7CWO - chains A and L of the 3 polymer chains in the assembly; structure by electron microscopy, 3.90 A resolution.

[Chain A]
Molecule: Spike glycoprotein
Organism: Severe acute respiratory syndrome coronavirus 2
Reference sequence: P0DTC2 (SPIKE_SARS2); numbering as in UniProt (aligned over 1-1273)
Sequence (1273 residues; each row starts with the number of its first residue):
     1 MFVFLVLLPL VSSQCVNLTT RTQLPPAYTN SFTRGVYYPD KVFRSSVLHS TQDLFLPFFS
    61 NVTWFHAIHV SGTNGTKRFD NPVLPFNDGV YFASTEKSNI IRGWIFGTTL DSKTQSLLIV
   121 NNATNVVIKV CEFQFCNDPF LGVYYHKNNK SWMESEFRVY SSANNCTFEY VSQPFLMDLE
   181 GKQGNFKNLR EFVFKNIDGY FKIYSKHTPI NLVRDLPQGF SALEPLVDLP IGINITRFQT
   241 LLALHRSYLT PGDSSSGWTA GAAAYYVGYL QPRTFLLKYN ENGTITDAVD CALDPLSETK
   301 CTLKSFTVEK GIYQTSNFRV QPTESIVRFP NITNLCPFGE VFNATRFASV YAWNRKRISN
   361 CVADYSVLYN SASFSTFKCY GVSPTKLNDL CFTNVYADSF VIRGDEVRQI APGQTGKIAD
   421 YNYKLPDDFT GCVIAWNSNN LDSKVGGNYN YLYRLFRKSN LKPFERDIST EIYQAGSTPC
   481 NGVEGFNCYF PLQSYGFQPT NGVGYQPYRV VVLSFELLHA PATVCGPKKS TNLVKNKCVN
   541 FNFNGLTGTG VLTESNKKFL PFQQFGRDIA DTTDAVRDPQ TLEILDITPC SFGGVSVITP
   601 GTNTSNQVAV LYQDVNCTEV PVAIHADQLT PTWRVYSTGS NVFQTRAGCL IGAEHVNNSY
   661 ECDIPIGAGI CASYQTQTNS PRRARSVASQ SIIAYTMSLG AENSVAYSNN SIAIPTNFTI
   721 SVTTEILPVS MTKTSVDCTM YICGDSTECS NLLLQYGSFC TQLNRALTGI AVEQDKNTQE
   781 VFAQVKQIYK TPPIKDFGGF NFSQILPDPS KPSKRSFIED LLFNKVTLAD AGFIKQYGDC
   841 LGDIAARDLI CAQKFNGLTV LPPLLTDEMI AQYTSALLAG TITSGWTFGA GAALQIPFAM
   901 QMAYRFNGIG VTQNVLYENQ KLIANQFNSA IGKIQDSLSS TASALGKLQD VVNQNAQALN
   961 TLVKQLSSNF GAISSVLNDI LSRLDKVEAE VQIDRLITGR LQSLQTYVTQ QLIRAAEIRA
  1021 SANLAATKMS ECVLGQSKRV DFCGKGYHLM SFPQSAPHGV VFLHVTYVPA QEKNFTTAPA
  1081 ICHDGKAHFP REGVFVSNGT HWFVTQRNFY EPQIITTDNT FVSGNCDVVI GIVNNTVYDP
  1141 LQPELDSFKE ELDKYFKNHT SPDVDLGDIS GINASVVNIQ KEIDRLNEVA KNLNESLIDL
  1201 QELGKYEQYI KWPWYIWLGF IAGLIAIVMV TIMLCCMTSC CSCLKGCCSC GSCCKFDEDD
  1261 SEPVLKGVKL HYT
Not modelled in the structure: 1-333, 528-1273
Swiss-Prot annotation at these positions:
  - region: Asn280 to Cys301 (Putative superantigen), Arg403 to Asp405 (Integrin-binding motif), Asn448 to Phe456 (Immunodominant HLA epitope recognized by the CD8+), Pro681 to Ala684 (Putative superantigen), Ser816 to Tyr837 (Fusion peptide 1), Lys835 to Phe855 (Fusion peptide 2), Asp1163 to Glu1202 (Heptad repeat 2)
  - motif: Met1237 to Cys1241 (Binding to host endocytosis trafficking protein SNX27), Asp1257 to Glu1262 (Diacidic ER export motif (host COPII)), Ser1261 to Gly1267 (Binding to host plasma membrane localising/FERM domain proteins), Lys1269 to Thr1273 (KxHxx, ER retrieval signal (COPI))
  - site (Cleavage): Arg685, Ser686, Arg815, Ser816
  - lipidation (S-palmitoyl cysteine): Cys1235, Cys1236, Cys1240, Cys1241, Cys1243, Cys1247, Cys1248, Cys1250, Cys1253, Cys1254
  - glycosylation: Asn17 (N-linked (GlcNAc...) (complex) asparagine), Asn61 (N-linked (GlcNAc...) (hybrid) asparagine), Asn74 (N-linked (GlcNAc...) (complex) asparagine), Asn122 (N-linked (GlcNAc...) (hybrid) asparagine), Asn149 (N-linked (GlcNAc...) (complex) asparagine), Asn165 (N-linked (GlcNAc...) (complex) asparagine), Asn234 (N-linked (GlcNAc...) (high mannose) asparagine), Asn282 (N-linked (GlcNAc...) (complex) asparagine), Thr323 (O-linked (GalNAc) threonine), Ser325 (O-linked (HexNAc...) serine), Asn331 (N-linked (GlcNAc...) (complex) asparagine), Asn343 (N-linked (GlcNAc...) (complex) asparagine), Asn603 (N-linked (GlcNAc...) (hybrid) asparagine), Asn616 (N-linked (GlcNAc...) (complex) asparagine), Asn657 (N-linked (GlcNAc...) (complex) asparagine), Thr676 (O-linked (GlcNAc...) threonine), Thr678 (O-linked (GlcNAc...) threonine), Asn709 (N-linked (GlcNAc...) (high mannose) asparagine), Asn717 (N-linked (GlcNAc...) (hybrid) asparagine), Asn801 (N-linked (GlcNAc...) (hybrid) asparagine) and 6 more in UniProt
  - natural variant: Leu5 (L5F: In strain: Iota/B.1.526), Ser13 (S13I: In strain: Epsilon/B.1.427/B.1.429), Leu18 (L18F: In strain: Beta/B.1.351, Gamma/P.1 and 1 more), Thr19 (T19I: In strain: Omicron/BQ.1.1, Omicron/XBB.1.5 and 1 more; T19R: In strain: Delta/B.1.617.2, Omicron/BA.2 and 4 more), Thr20 (T20N: In strain: Gamma/P.1), Leu24 to Ala27 (sequence variant, change not given here; In strain: Omicron/BA.2, Omicron/BA.2.12.1 and 6 more), Pro26 (P26S: In strain: Gamma/P.1), Gln52 (Q52H: In strain: Omicron/EG.5.1), Ala67 (A67V: In strain: Eta/B.1.525, Omicron/BA.1), His69 to Val70 (deletion: In strain: Alpha/B.1.1.7, Eta/B.1.525 and 5 more), Gly75 (G75V: In strain: Lambda/C.37), Thr76 (T76I: In strain: Lambda/C.37), 83 further natural variant entries in UniProt
  - mutagenesis: His69 to Val70 (Increased incorporation of cleaved spike into virions), Asn121 (N121Q: Partial loss of biliverdin affinity), Arg190 (R190K: Partial loss of biliverdin affinity), Asn234 (N234Q: Increased resistance to neutralizing antibodies), Asn331 (N331Q: Reduced viral infectivity), Asn343 (N343Q: Reduced viral infectivity), Leu452 (L452R: Increased resistance to neutralizing antibodies. Decreases HLA binding to NF9 epitope. Increased binding affinity to human ACE2), Tyr453 (Y453F: Decreased HLA binding to NF9 epitope. Increased binding affinity to human ACE2), Ala475 (A475V: Increased resistance to neutralizing antibodies), Val483 (V483A: Increased resistance to neutralizing antibodies), Glu484 (E484D: Increased replication in human TMEM106B overexpressing cells), Phe490 (F490L: Increased resistance to neutralizing antibodies and human covalescent sera neutralization), 17 further mutagenesis entries in UniProt
Disulfides: Cys336-Cys361, Cys379-Cys432, Cys391-Cys525, Cys480-Cys488
Reported in the primary citation:
  - mutagenesis - N354D/D364Y, V367F, R408I, W436R: unchanged binding to P17

[Chain L]
Molecule: light chain of P17 Fab
Organism: Homo sapiens
Notes: antibody fragment or engineered binder
Sequence (108 residues; numbered 0 to 107; the number before each row is that of its first residue; numbering starts at 0):
     0 GDIQLTQSPS SLSASVGDRV TITCRASQSI SSYLNWYQQK PGKAPKLLIY AASSLQSGVP
    60 SRFSGSGSGT DFTLTISSLQ PEDFATYYCQ QSYSTPRTFG QGTKVEIK
Disulfides: Cys23-Cys88

[Chain A / chain L interface]
Pairs across the interface (8; chain A residue first):
  Glu484(A) with Arg96(L), hydrogen bond (backbone-side chain)
  Gly485(A) with Tyr32(L); Ser91(L); Tyr92(L); Arg96(L)
  Phe486(A) with Tyr32(L), hydrophobic; Tyr92(L), hydrogen bond (backbone-backbone)
  Tyr489(A) with Tyr32(L)
Also at the interface, not in a pair above, chain A (7 interface residues in all): Val483, Asn487, Cys488
Also at the interface, not in a pair above, chain L (6 interface residues in all): Ser30, Thr94
Interface features reported in the paper:
  - epitope / paratope residues, chain A: Phe486(A), Cys488(A), Tyr489(A)
  - epitope / paratope residues, chain L: Ile29(L), Tyr32(L), Gln90(L), Tyr92(L)

[Summary]
Chain A and chain L form an interface of 7 and 6 residues respectively; the contacts include 2 hydrogen bonds.
Among the polar pairs are Glu484(A)-Arg96(L) and Phe486(A)-Tyr92(L). From the paper: N354D/D364Y, V367F and
R408I of chain A, among others, leave binding to P17 unchanged; epitope/paratope residues Phe486(A), Cys488(A)
and Ile29(L) among others.
Chain A is Spike glycoprotein (Severe acute respiratory syndrome coronavirus 2) and chain L is light chain of
P17 Fab (Homo sapiens); the structure, SARS-CoV-2 spike protein RBD and P17 fab complex, was determined by
electron microscopy together with 7CWL, 7CWM and 7CWN from the same study.
